Entry 2R80 (X-ray diffraction, 1.44 A resolution); this record covers chains A and C of the 4 polymer chains in the assembly.

[Chain A (and C)]
Molecule: Hemoglobin subunit alpha-A
Organism: Columba livia
Notes: chain C of this document is another copy of the same molecule, construct and numbering; everything in this record applies to it too
UniProt: P21871 (HBA_COLLI); residues 1-141 here correspond to UniProt positions 2-142 (UniProt number = residue number + 1)
Chain sequence (141 residues; row label = number of the first residue in the row):
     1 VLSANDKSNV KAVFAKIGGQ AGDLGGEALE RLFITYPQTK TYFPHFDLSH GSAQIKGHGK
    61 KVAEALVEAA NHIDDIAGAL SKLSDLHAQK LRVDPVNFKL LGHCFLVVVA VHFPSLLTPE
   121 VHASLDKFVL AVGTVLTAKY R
Swiss-Prot annotation at these positions:
  - binding site (O2): His58
  - binding site (heme b): His87
Ion coordination: heme Fe: His87 (together with oxygen molecule)
Residues lining bound ligands:
  - heme (HEM): Leu32, Thr39, Tyr42, Phe43, His45, Phe46, His58, Lys61, Val62, Ala65, Leu66, Leu83, Leu86, His87, Leu91, Val93, Asn97, Phe98, Leu101, Val132, Gly133, Leu136
  - oxygen molecule (OXY): Leu29, Phe43, His58, Val62, His87, Leu101

[Interface between chain A and chain C]
Pairs across the interface (10):
  Val1(A) - Arg141(C)
  Leu2(A) - Arg141(C)
  Lys127(A) - Tyr140(C)
  Lys127(A) - Arg141(C)
  Ala138(A) - Val1(C)  hydrogen bond (backbone-backbone)
  Tyr140(A) - Lys127(C)
  Arg141(A) - Val1(C)  hydrogen bond (backbone-backbone)
  Arg141(A) - Leu2(C)
  Arg141(A) - Lys127(C)
  Arg141(A) - Leu130(C)
Also at the interface, not in a pair above, chain A (7 interface residues in all): Leu130

[In short]
7 residues of chain A and 6 residues of chain C are in contact, with 2 hydrogen bonds. Main-chain hydrogen
bonds include Ala138(A)-Val1(C) and Arg141(A)-Val1(C). Chain A binds heme and oxygen molecule. From UniProt:
O2-binding residue His58(A) and heme b-binding residue His87(A) on chain A.
Chain A and chain C are both Hemoglobin subunit alpha-A (Columba livia); the structure, Pigeon Hemoglobin (OXY
form), was determined by X-ray diffraction.
